Entry 1VWF (X-ray diffraction, 1.92 A resolution); this record covers chains B and P.

Chain B:
Protein: Streptavidin
Organism: Streptomyces avidinii
UniProtKB: P22629 (SAV_STRAV); residues 13-135 here correspond to UniProt positions 37-159 (UniProt number = residue number + 24)
Chain sequence (123 residues; each row starts with the number of its first residue):
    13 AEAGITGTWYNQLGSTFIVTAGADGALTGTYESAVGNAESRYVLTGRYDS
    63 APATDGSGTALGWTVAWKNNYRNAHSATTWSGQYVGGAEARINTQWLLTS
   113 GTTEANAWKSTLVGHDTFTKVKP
Not modelled in the structure: 134-135
UniProt features mapped onto this chain:
  - motif: Arg59 to Asp61 (Cell attachment site)
  - binding site (biotin): Tyr43, Tyr54, Trp92, Trp108, Trp120

Chain P:
Protein: Peptide ligand containing hpq
Chain sequence (10 residues; numbered 0 to 9; the number before each row is that of its first residue; numbering starts at 0):
     0 XCHPQGPPCX
Modified positions: ACE (acetyl group) at position 0; NH2 (amino group) at position 9
Disulfide bonds: Cys1-Cys8

Interface between chain B and chain P:
Contacting residue pairs (19; chain B residue first):
  Leu25(B) - Pro6(P)
  Ser45(B) - Pro3(P)  hydrogen bond (side chain-backbone)
  Ser45(B) - NH2_9(P)  hydrogen bond (side chain-backbone)
  Ala46(B) - Pro7(P)
  Ala46(B) - Cys8(P)  hydrogen bond (backbone-backbone)
  Val47(B) - Pro7(P)  hydrophobic
  Ser52(B) - NH2_9(P)
  Tyr54(B) - Pro3(P)
  Trp79(B) - His2(P)
  Trp79(B) - Pro3(P)  hydrophobic
  Trp79(B) - Gln4(P)
  Arg84(B) - ACE_0(P)
  Arg84(B) - Cys1(P)  hydrogen bond (side chain-backbone)
  Arg84(B) - Cys8(P)  hydrogen bond (side chain-backbone)
  Ser88(B) - His2(P)  hydrogen bond
  Thr90(B) - Gln4(P)  hydrogen bond
  Trp108(B) - Gln4(P)
  Leu110(B) - His2(P)
  Leu110(B) - Gln4(P)
Also at the interface, not in a pair above, chain B (15 interface residues in all): Ser27, Ala86, Trp92

In short:
15 residues of chain B and 9 residues of chain P are in contact; the contacts include 7 hydrogen bonds. Polar
pairs include Ser45(B)-Pro3(P), Ser45(B)-NH2_9(P) and Arg84(B)-Cys1(P). UniProt lists 5 biotin-binding
residues on chain B.
Chain B is Streptavidin (Streptomyces avidinii) and chain P is Peptide ligand containing hpq; the structure,
Streptavidin complexed with cyclo-ac-[chpqgppc]-NH2 monomer, ph 3.67, was determined by X-ray diffraction
(same publication as 1VWA, 1VWB, 1VWC, 1VWD, 1VWE, 1VWG and 11 further entries).
